Entry 3P7O (X-ray diffraction, 2.14 A resolution); this record covers chains A and B of the 3 polymer chains in the assembly.

Chain A:
Molecule: Insulin-degrading enzyme
Organism: Rattus norvegicus
Notes: EC 3.4.24.56
Reference sequence: P35559 (IDE_RAT); numbering as in UniProt (aligned over 1-1019)
Sequence (1019 residues; each row starts with the number of its first residue):
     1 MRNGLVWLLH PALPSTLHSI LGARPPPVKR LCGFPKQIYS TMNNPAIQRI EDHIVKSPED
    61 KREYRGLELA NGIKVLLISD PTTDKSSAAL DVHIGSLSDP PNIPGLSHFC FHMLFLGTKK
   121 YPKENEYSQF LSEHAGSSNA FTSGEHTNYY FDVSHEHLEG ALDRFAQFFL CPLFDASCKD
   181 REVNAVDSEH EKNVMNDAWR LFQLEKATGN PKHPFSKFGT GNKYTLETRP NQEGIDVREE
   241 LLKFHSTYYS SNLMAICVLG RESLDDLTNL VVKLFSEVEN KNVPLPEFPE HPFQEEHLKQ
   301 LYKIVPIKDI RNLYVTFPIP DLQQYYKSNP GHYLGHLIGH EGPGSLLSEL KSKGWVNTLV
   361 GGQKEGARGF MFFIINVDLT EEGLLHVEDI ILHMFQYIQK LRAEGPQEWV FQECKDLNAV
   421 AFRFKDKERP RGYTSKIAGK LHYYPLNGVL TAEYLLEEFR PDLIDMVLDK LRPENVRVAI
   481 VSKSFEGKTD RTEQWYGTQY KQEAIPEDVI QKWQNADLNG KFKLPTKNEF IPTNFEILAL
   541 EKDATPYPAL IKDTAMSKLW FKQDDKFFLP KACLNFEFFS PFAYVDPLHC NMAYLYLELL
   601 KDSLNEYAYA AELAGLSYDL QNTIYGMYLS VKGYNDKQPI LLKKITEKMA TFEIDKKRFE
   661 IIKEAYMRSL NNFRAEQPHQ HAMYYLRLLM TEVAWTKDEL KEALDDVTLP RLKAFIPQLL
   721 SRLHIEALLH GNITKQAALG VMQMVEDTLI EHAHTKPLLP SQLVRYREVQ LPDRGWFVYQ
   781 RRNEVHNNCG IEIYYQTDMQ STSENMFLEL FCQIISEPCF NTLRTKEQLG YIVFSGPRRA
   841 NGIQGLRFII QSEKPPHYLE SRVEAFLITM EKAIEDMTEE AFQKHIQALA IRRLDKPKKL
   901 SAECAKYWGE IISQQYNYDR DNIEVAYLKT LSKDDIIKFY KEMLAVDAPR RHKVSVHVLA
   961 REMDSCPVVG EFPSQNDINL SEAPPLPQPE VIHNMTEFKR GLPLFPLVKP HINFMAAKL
Unresolved in the structure: 1-41, 966-977, 1012-1019
Construct notes: engineered mutation Phe111 (Glu in P35559)
Reported in the primary citation:
  - binding site for distal site bound peptide: His332, Gly339, Glu341, Leu359, Val360, Gly361, Ile374, Tyr609
  - allosteric site: Val360, Ile374, Tyr609
  - conformationally variable residues (helix shift): Gly105 to Ala135
  - mutagenesis - I374S (10 fold), Y609F (10 fold): decreased catalytic activity
  - mutagenesis - V360S (8 fold): decreased catalytic activity on ATP
  - mutagenesis - I374S, Y609F: abolished catalytic activity on ATP

Chain B:
Molecule: active site bound peptide
Organism: Rattus norvegicus
Sequence (8 residues; numbered 6 to 13; the number before each row is that of its first residue; X marks 8 residues of unknown identity (built as UNK)):
     6 XXXXXXXX

Chain A / chain B interface:
Interface residues of chain A (facing chain B), 15 residues: His108, Phe111, His112, Phe115, Ser138, Asn139, Ala140, Phe141, Thr142, Glu189, Asn196, Ala198, Trp199, Arg824, Tyr831

Summary:
Chain A and chain B make no direct contact in this assembly. The paper reports a binding site for distal site
bound peptide at His332(A), Gly339(A) and Glu341(A) among others; I374S and Y609F of chain A reduce catalytic
activity.
Here chain A is Insulin-degrading enzyme and chain B is active site bound peptide, both from Rattus
norvegicus. Entry 3P7O (Rat Insulin Degrading Enzyme (Insulysin) E111F mutant with two bound peptides) was
determined by X-ray diffraction (same publication as 3P7L).
